9B6Q - chains H and L of the 8 polymer chains in the assembly; structure by electron microscopy, 2.77 A resolution.

Chain H:
Name: Fab1-4 heavy chain
From: Homo sapiens
Sequence (130 residues; each row starts with the number of its first residue):
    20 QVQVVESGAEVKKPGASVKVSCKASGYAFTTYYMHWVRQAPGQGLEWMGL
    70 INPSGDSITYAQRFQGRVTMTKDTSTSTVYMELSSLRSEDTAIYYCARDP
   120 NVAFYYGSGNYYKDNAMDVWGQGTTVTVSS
Disulfides: Cys41-Cys115

Chain L:
Name: Fab1-4 light chain
From: Homo sapiens
Sequence (111 residues; numbered 21 to 131; the number before each row is that of its first residue):
    21 QSVLTQPPSASGTPGQRVTISCSGSSSNIGSNPVNWYQQLPGTAPKLLIY
    71 SNNQRPSGVPDRFSGSKSGTSASLAISGLQSEDEADYYCAAWDDSLNGVL
   121 FGGGTKLTVLG
Disulfides: Cys42-Cys109

How chain H and chain L interact:
Contacting residue pairs - 34 pairs, chain H then chain L:
  Val56(H) with Phe121(L), hydrophobic
  Gln58(H) with Gln59(L), hydrogen bond; Tyr108(L), hydrogen bond
  Gly63(H) with Tyr108(L)
  Leu64(H) with Pro65(L), hydrophobic; Tyr108(L); Phe121(L)
  Trp66(H) with Gly118(L); Val119(L); Phe121(L), hydrophobic
  Thr78(H) with Asn117(L)
  Gln81(H) with Ser115(L); Leu116(L)
  Tyr114(H) with Gln59(L); Ala64(L), hydrophobic
  Asn129(H) with Asp114(L), hydrogen bond
  Tyr131(H) with Asn52(L); Pro53(L)
  Asp133(H) with Asn55(L), hydrogen bond; Tyr70(L); Ser71(L)
  Asn134(H) with Asn55(L); Tyr57(L); Trp112(L)
  Ala135(H) with Asn55(L); Tyr57(L); Leu67(L), hydrophobic; Tyr70(L), hydrophobic
  Met136(H) with Tyr57(L), hydrogen bond (backbone-side chain); Phe121(L), hydrophobic
  Trp139(H) with Tyr57(L), hydrophobic; Ala64(L), hydrophobic; Pro65(L)
  Gly140(H) with Ala64(L)
Also at the interface, not in a pair above, chain H (18 interface residues in all): Gln62, Glu65
Also at the interface, not in a pair above, chain L (22 interface residues in all): Ser51, Thr63, Gly123

In short:
Chain H and chain L form an interface of 18 and 22 residues respectively, with 5 hydrogen bonds. Among the
polar pairs are Gln58(H)-Gln59(L), Gln58(H)-Tyr108(L) and Asn129(H)-Asp114(L).
Here chain H is Fab1-4 heavy chain and chain L is Fab1-4 light chain, both from Homo sapiens. Entry 9B6Q
(Fab1-4 in complex with the capsid of Adeno-associated virus type 9) was determined by electron microscopy
together with 9B6N, 9B6O, 9B6R, 9B6S, 9B6T, 9B7K and 9 further entries from the same study.
